6LCT - chains B and E of the 6 polymer chains in the assembly; structure by X-ray diffraction, 2.55 A resolution.

== Chain B ==
Molecule: NtMOC1
Organism: Nicotiana tabacum
Amino-acid sequence (169 residues; each row starts with the number of its first residue):
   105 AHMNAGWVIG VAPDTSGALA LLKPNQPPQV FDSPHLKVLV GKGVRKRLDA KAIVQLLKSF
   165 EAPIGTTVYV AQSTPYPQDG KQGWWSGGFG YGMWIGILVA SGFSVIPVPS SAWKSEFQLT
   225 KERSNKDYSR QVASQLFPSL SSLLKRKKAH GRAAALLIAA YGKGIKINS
Unresolved in the structure: 105-109, 269-273

== Chain E ==
Molecule: 18-nt DNA strand
Sequence (18 nucleotides; numbered 1 to 18; the number before each row is that of its first residue):
     1 AGCTCCATCC AGCAAGGC

== How chain B and chain E interact ==
Pairs across the interface - 18 pairs, chain B then chain E:
  Asp118(B) with DC10(E), phosphate contact; DA11(E), phosphate contact
  Thr119(B) with DA11(E), hydrogen bond to the phosphate
  Arg149(B) with DG12(E), salt bridge to the phosphate; DC13(E), salt bridge to the phosphate
  Thr178(B) with DC9(E), base contact
  Pro179(B) with DC9(E), base contact
  Tyr180(B) with DT8(E), hydrogen bond to the base; DC9(E), stacking on the base
  Asp183(B) with DC9(E), hydrogen bond to the base; DC10(E), base contact
  Gln186(B) with DG12(E), sugar contact
  Gly187(B) with DA11(E), sugar contact
  Ser190(B) with DA11(E), sugar contact
  Ser215(B) with DT8(E), sugar contact
  Thr224(B) with DT8(E), phosphate contact
  Lys225(B) with DT8(E), hydrogen bond to the phosphate
  His254(B) with DC10(E), salt bridge to the phosphate
Other interface residues (no listed pair), chain B (19 interface residues in all): Val148, Lys150, Gln182, Ser214, Leu223
Other interface residues (no listed pair), chain E (7 interface residues in all): DA7

== In short ==
Chain B and chain E form an interface of 19 and 7 residues respectively; the contacts include 4 hydrogen
bonds, 3 salt bridges and 1 aromatic stacking contact. Polar contacts include Tyr180(B)-DT8(E),
Asp183(B)-DC9(E) and Thr119(B)-DA11(E).
Chain B is NtMOC1 (Nicotiana tabacum) and chain E is an 18-nt DNA strand; the structure, Crystal structure of
catalytic inactive chloroplast resolvase NtMOC1 in complex with Holliday junction, was determined by X-ray
diffraction together with 6KVO and 6LCM from the same study.
